PDB entry 1H15 | X-ray diffraction, 3.10 A resolution | chains A and B of the 3 polymer chains in the assembly

# Chain A
Molecule: HLA class II histocompatibility antigen, dr alpha chain
Source organism: Homo sapiens
Notes: fragment: alpha chain, residues 26-207
UniProtKB: P01903 (HA2R_HUMAN); residues 1-182 here correspond to UniProt positions 26-207 (UniProt number = residue number + 25)
Chain sequence (182 residues; each row starts with the number of its first residue):
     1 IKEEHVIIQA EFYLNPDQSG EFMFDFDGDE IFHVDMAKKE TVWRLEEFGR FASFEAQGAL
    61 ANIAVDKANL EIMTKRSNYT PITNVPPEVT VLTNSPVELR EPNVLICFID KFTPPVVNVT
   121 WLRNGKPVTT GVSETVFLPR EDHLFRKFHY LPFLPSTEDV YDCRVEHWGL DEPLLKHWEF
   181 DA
Disordered / not traced: 1-2
Disulfide bonds: Cys-107/Cys-163
Glycans and other covalent adducts: N-acetylglucosamine (NAG) linked to Asn-78, Asn-118
Curated features (UniProtKB/Swiss-Prot):
  - region: Glu-179 to Ala-182 (Connecting peptide)
  - site: Gln-9 (Self- and pathogen-derived peptide antigen), Gly-49 (Self-peptide antigen), Phe-51 (Self- and pathogen-derived peptide antigen), Ala-52 (Self-peptide antigen), Ser-53 (Self- and pathogen-derived peptide antigen), Glu-55 (Pathogen-derived peptide antigen), Asn-62 (Self- and pathogen-derived peptide antigen), Asn-69 (Pathogen-derived peptide antigen), Arg-76 (Self- and pathogen-derived peptide antigen)
  - glycosylation (N-linked (GlcNAc...) asparagine): Asn-78, Asn-118

# Chain B
Molecule: HLA class II histocompatibility antigen, dr beta 1 chain
Source organism: Homo sapiens
Notes: fragment: beta chain, residues 30-219
UniProtKB: Q30126 (Q30126); residues 1-190 here correspond to UniProt positions 30-219 (UniProt number = residue number + 29)
Chain sequence (190 residues; each row starts with the number of its first residue):
     1 GDTRPRFLQQ DKYECHFFNG TERVRFLHRD IYNQEEDLRF DSDVGEYRAV TELGRPDAEY
    61 WNSQKDFLED RRAAVDTYCR HNYGVGESFT VQRRVEPKVT VYPARTQTLQ HHNLLVCSVN
   121 GFYPGSIEVR WFRNSQEEKA GVVSTGLIQN GDWTFQTLVM LETVPRSGEV YTCQVEHPSV
   181 TSPLTVEWRA
Disordered / not traced: 1
Disulfide bonds: Cys-15/Cys-79, Cys-117/Cys-173

# Interface between chain A and chain B
Residue-residue contacts (117; chain A residue first):
  Glu-3(A) / His-16(B)  salt bridge
  Glu-3(A) / Phe-18(B)
  Glu-4(A) / Phe-17(B)  hydrogen bond (backbone-backbone)
  Glu-4(A) / Phe-18(B)
  Glu-4(A) / Asn-19(B)  hydrogen bond (side chain-backbone)
  Glu-4(A) / Gly-20(B)  hydrogen bond (side chain-backbone)
  His-5(A) / Cys-15(B)
  His-5(A) / His-16(B)
  His-5(A) / Phe-17(B)  hydrogen bond (backbone-backbone)
  His-5(A) / Val-91(B)
  Val-6(A) / Cys-15(B)
  Val-6(A) / His-16(B)
  Ile-7(A) / Tyr-13(B)
  Ile-7(A) / Glu-14(B)
  Ile-7(A) / Cys-15(B)  hydrogen bond (backbone-backbone)
  Ile-7(A) / Phe-17(B)  hydrophobic
  Ile-8(A) / Tyr-13(B)
  Ile-8(A) / Glu-14(B)
  Gln-9(A) / Asp-11(B)
  Gln-9(A) / Lys-12(B)
  Gln-9(A) / Tyr-13(B)  hydrogen bond (backbone-backbone)
  Gln-9(A) / Tyr-78(B)  hydrogen bond
  Ala-10(A) / Asp-11(B)
  Glu-11(A) / Gln-10(B)
  Glu-11(A) / Asp-11(B)  hydrogen bond (backbone-backbone)
  Glu-11(A) / Tyr-13(B)
  Phe-12(A) / Leu-8(B)  hydrophobic
  Phe-12(A) / Gln-9(B)
  Phe-12(A) / Gln-10(B)
  Tyr-13(A) / Phe-7(B)
  Tyr-13(A) / Leu-8(B)
  Tyr-13(A) / Gln-9(B)  hydrogen bond (backbone-backbone)
  Leu-14(A) / Arg-6(B)
  Leu-14(A) / Phe-7(B)
  Leu-14(A) / Leu-8(B)  hydrophobic
  Asn-15(A) / Arg-6(B)
  Asn-15(A) / Phe-7(B)  hydrogen bond (backbone-backbone)
  Pro-16(A) / Arg-4(B)
  Pro-16(A) / Pro-5(B)
  Pro-16(A) / Arg-6(B)
  Asp-17(A) / Arg-6(B)  salt bridge
  Phe-26(A) / Thr-90(B)
  Phe-26(A) / Tyr-123(B)
  Phe-26(A) / Trp-153(B)  hydrophobic
  Gly-28(A) / Gln-149(B)
  Asp-29(A) / Tyr-123(B)
  Asp-29(A) / Gly-151(B)
  Asp-29(A) / Trp-153(B)  hydrogen bond (side chain-backbone)
  Glu-30(A) / Trp-153(B)  hydrogen bond (backbone-side chain)
  Ile-31(A) / Trp-153(B)  hydrophobic
  Arg-44(A) / Gly-151(B)  hydrogen bond (side chain-backbone)
  Arg-44(A) / Asp-152(B)
  Arg-44(A) / Trp-153(B)
  Leu-45(A) / Arg-93(B)
  Glu-47(A) / Phe-89(B)
  Glu-47(A) / Arg-93(B)  salt bridge
  Phe-48(A) / Phe-89(B)
  Phe-48(A) / Trp-153(B)
  Phe-51(A) / Phe-89(B)  hydrophobic
  Ala-52(A) / Val-85(B)
  Asp-66(A) / Asp-11(B)
  Asn-69(A) / Gln-9(B)  hydrogen bond
  Asn-69(A) / Asp-30(B)  hydrogen bond
  Leu-70(A) / Phe-7(B)
  Leu-70(A) / Leu-8(B)
  Leu-70(A) / Gln-9(B)
  Met-73(A) / Asp-30(B)
  Met-73(A) / Tyr-32(B)  hydrophobic
  Met-73(A) / Asp-37(B)
  Met-73(A) / Leu-53(B)
  Thr-74(A) / Phe-7(B)
  Thr-74(A) / Tyr-32(B)
  Arg-76(A) / Leu-53(B)
  Arg-76(A) / Pro-56(B)
  Arg-76(A) / Asp-57(B)  salt bridge
  Ser-77(A) / Tyr-32(B)
  Ser-77(A) / Leu-53(B)
  Tyr-79(A) / Phe-7(B)
  Thr-80(A) / Phe-7(B)
  Thr-80(A) / Tyr-32(B)  hydrogen bond (backbone-side chain)
  Thr-80(A) / Asn-33(B)  hydrogen bond (backbone-side chain)
  Pro-81(A) / Pro-5(B)  hydrophobic
  Pro-81(A) / Arg-6(B)
  Pro-81(A) / Phe-7(B)
  Pro-81(A) / Asn-33(B)
  Ile-82(A) / Arg-6(B)  hydrogen bond (backbone-backbone)
  Ile-82(A) / Asn-33(B)  hydrogen bond (backbone-side chain)
  Val-85(A) / Gln-34(B)
  Leu-92(A) / Ile-148(B)  hydrophobic
  Leu-92(A) / Gln-156(B)
  Thr-93(A) / Gln-156(B)  hydrogen bond (backbone-side chain)
  Asn-94(A) / Asn-120(B)
  Asn-94(A) / Gln-156(B)  hydrogen bond (backbone-side chain)
  Ser-95(A) / Asn-120(B)
  Pro-96(A) / Thr-100(B)
  Pro-96(A) / Ser-118(B)
  Pro-96(A) / Asn-120(B)
  Ile-106(A) / Asn-150(B)
  Thr-113(A) / Leu-8(B)
  Pro-115(A) / Leu-8(B)
  Pro-139(A) / Lys-12(B)
  Arg-140(A) / Lys-12(B)  hydrogen bond (backbone-side chain)
  His-143(A) / Gln-10(B)  hydrogen bond (backbone-side chain)
  His-143(A) / Lys-12(B)  hydrogen bond
  His-143(A) / Ile-31(B)
  Leu-144(A) / Gln-34(B)
  Phe-145(A) / Leu-8(B)  hydrophobic
  Phe-145(A) / Gln-10(B)
  Arg-146(A) / Gln-149(B)
  Phe-148(A) / Gln-149(B)
  Phe-148(A) / Asn-150(B)
  Phe-148(A) / Gly-151(B)
  Tyr-150(A) / Asn-150(B)  hydrogen bond (side chain-backbone)
  Tyr-150(A) / Gly-151(B)  hydrogen bond (side chain-backbone)
  Tyr-150(A) / Asp-152(B)
  Trp-168(A) / Asp-2(B)
  Trp-168(A) / Arg-6(B)
Other interface residues (no listed pair), chain A (59 interface residues in all): Phe-24, Thr-83, Thr-135, Asp-142
Other interface residues (no listed pair), chain B (50 interface residues in all): Arg-29, Glu-36, Asn-82, Tyr-83, Tyr-102, Phe-155

# Summary
Chain A and chain B form an interface of 59 and 50 residues respectively, with 26 hydrogen bonds and 4 salt
bridges. Polar contacts include Glu-3(A)/His-16(B), Asp-17(A)/Arg-6(B) and Glu-47(A)/Arg-93(B).
N-acetylglucosamine is covalently linked to Asn-78(A) and Asn-118(A).
Chain A is HLA class II histocompatibility antigen, dr alpha chain and chain B is HLA class II
histocompatibility antigen, dr beta 1 chain, both from Homo sapiens; the structure, X-ray crystal structure of
HLA-DRA1*0101/DRB5*0101 complexed with a peptide from Epstein Barr Virus DNA polymerase, was determined by
X-ray diffraction.
